Entry 3PKJ (X-ray diffraction, 2.12 A resolution); this record covers chain A.

[Chain A]
Name: NAD-dependent deacetylase sirtuin-6
Source organism: Homo sapiens
Notes: EC 3.5.1.-
Reference sequence: Q8N6T7 (SIRT6_HUMAN); residues 0-353 here correspond to UniProt positions 2-355 (UniProt number = residue number + 2)
Sequence (355 residues; each row starts with the number of its first residue; numbers below 1 keep their minus sign (Gly-1 is residue -1)):
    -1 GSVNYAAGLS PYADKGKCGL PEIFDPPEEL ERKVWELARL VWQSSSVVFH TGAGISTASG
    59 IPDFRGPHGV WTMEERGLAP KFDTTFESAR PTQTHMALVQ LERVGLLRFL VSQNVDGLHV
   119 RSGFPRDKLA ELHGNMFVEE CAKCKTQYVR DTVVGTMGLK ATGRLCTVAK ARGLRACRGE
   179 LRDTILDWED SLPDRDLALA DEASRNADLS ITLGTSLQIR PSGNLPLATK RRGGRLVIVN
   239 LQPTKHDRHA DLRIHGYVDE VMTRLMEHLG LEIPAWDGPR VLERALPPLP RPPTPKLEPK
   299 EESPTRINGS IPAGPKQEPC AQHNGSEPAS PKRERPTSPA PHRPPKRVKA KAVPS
Unresolved in the structure: -1 to 10, 167-173, 295-353
Construct notes: expression tag (-1); engineered mutation Glu265 (Lys267 in Q8N6T7)
Curated features (UniProtKB/Swiss-Prot):
  - active site: His131 (Proton acceptor)
  - binding site (NAD(+)): Ala51, Thr55, Phe62, Arg63, Trp69, Gln111, His131, Gly212, Ser214, Asn238, Gln240, Val256
  - binding site (Zn(2+)): Cys139, Cys142, Cys164, Cys175
  - site: Cys16 (Formation of an covalent adduct with nitro-fatty acid activators)
  - modified residue: Ser0 (N-acetylserine), Ser8 (Phosphoserine), Lys31 (N6-acetyllysine), Thr292 (Phosphothreonine), Ser301 (Phosphoserine), Ser328 (Phosphoserine)
  - cross-link: Lys168 (Glycyl lysine isopeptide (Lys-Gly) (interchain with G-Cter in ubiquitin))
Bound ions: Zn2+: Cys139, Cys142, Cys164, Cys175
Ligand contacts: 2'-N-Acetyl ADP ribose (A2N; [(2R,3S,4R,5R)-4-(acetylamino)-3,5-dihydroxytetrahydrofuran-2-yl]methyl [(2R,3S,4R,5R)-5-(6-amino-9H-purin-9-yl)-3,4-dihydroxytetrahydrofuran-2-yl]methyl dihydrogen diphosphate): Glu20, Gly50, Ala51, Gly52, Thr55, Asp61, Phe62, Arg63, Gly64, Trp69, Gln111, Asn112, His131, Leu184, Trp186, Gly212, Thr213, Ser214, Leu215, Ile217, Asn238, Leu239, Gln240, Gly254, Tyr255, Val256
From the paper describing this entry:
  - catalytic residues: His131
  - mutagenesis - H131Y: abolished catalytic activity
  - mutagenesis - H131Y (3-fold): increased binding to NAD+

[Overview]
Ligands of chain A: 2'-N-Acetyl ADP ribose. Cys139, Cys142, Cys164 and Cys175 form the Zn2+ site. UniProt
lists active-site residue His131, 12 NAD+-binding residues and 4 Zn2+-binding residues. From the paper: the
catalytic residue His131; H131Y abolishes catalytic activity.
Chain A is NAD-dependent deacetylase sirtuin-6 (Homo sapiens); the structure, Human SIRT6 crystal structure in
complex with 2'-N-Acetyl ADP ribose, was determined by X-ray diffraction (same publication as 3PKI and 3K35).
